PDB entry 3JBF | electron microscopy, 4.60 A resolution (low resolution: residue-level contacts below are approximate; hydrogen-bond / salt-bridge calls are withheld) | chains 2 and 4 of the 5 polymer chains in the assembly

# Chain 2
Protein: Capsid protein VP2
Source organism: Human poliovirus 1 Mahoney
Reference sequence: P03300 (POLG_POL1M); residues 1-272 here correspond to UniProt positions 70-341 (UniProt number = residue number + 69)
Amino-acid sequence (272 residues; numbered 1 to 272; the number before each row is that of its first residue):
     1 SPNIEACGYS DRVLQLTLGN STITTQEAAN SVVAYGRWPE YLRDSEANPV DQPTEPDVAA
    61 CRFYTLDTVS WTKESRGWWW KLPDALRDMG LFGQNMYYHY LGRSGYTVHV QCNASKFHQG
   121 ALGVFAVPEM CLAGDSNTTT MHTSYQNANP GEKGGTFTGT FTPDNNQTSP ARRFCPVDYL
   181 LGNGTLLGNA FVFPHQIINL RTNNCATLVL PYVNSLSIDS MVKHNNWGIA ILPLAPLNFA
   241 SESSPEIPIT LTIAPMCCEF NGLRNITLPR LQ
Not modelled in the structure: 1-5
Curated features (UniProtKB/Swiss-Prot):
  - site: Gln272 (Cleavage)

# Chain 4
Protein: Capsid protein VP4
Source organism: Human poliovirus 1 Mahoney
Reference sequence: P03300 (POLG_POL1M); numbering as in UniProt (aligned over 2-69)
Amino-acid sequence (69 residues; row label = number of the first residue in the row):
     1 XGAQVSSQKV GAHENSNRAY GGSTINYTTI NYYRDSASNA ASKQDFSQDP SKFTEPIKDV
    61 LIKTAPMLN
Modified / non-standard residues: MYR (myristic acid) at position 1
Differences from the reference sequence: modified residue (1)
Curated features (UniProtKB/Swiss-Prot):
  - site: Asn69 (Cleavage)
  - lipidation: Gly2 (N-myristoyl glycine)
  - mutagenesis: Gly2 (G2A: 100% loss of myristoylation. Impaired viral assembly), Ala3 (A3D: 50% loss of myristoylation. Severe reduction in specific infectivity; A3G/L/V: No effect on myristoylation and virus growth; A3H: No effect on myristoylation ...)

# Interface between chain 2 and chain 4
Contacting residue pairs (15):
  Ser10(2) with Asn69(4)
  Asp11(2) with Asp59(4); Met67(4); Asn69(4)
  Arg12(2) with Leu68(4)
  Ala29(2) with Leu68(4)
  Asn30(2) with Ile57(4); Asp59(4)
  Ser31(2) with Ile57(4); Lys58(4)
  Val32(2) with Pro56(4)
  Val33(2) with Pro56(4); Lys58(4)
  Tyr35(2) with Lys52(4)
  Thr202(2) with Leu68(4)
Other interface residues (no listed pair), chain 2 (12 interface residues in all): Ala28, Ala34

# In short
12 residues of chain 2 face 8 of chain 4 across their interface. Curated annotation (UniProt) lists 2
mutagenesis sites on chain 4.
Chain 2 is Capsid protein VP2 and chain 4 is Capsid protein VP4, both from Human poliovirus 1 Mahoney; the
structure, Complex of poliovirus with VHH PVSP19B, was determined by electron microscopy (same publication as
3JBC, 3JBD, 3JBE and 3JBG).
